PDB entry 5HYE | X-ray diffraction, 1.89 A resolution | chains A and C

Chain A (and C):
Molecule: Ig gamma-1 chain C region
Source organism: Homo sapiens
Notes: chain C of this document is another copy of the same molecule, construct and numbering; everything in this record applies to it too
Reference sequence: P01857 (IGHG1_HUMAN); residues 221-447 here correspond to UniProt positions 104-330 (UniProt number = residue number - 117)
Amino-acid sequence (227 residues; each row starts with the number of its first residue):
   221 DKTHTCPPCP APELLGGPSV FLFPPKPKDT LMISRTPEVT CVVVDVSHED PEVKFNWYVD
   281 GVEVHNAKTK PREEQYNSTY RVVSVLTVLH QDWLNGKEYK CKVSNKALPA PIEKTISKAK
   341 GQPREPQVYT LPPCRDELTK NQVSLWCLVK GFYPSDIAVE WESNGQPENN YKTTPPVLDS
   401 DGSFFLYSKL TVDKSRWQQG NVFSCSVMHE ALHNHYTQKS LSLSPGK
Not modelled in the structure: 221-235, 444-447 (chain C: 221-236, 444-447)
Cystine bridges: Cys261-Cys321, Cys367-Cys425
Glycans and other covalent adducts: glycan linked to Asn297
Sequence notes: engineered mutation Cys354 (Ser237 in P01857), Trp366 (Thr249 in P01857)
UniProt features mapped onto this chain:
  - glycosylation: Asn297 (N-linked (GlcNAc...) (complex) asparagine)

Chain A / chain C interface:
Residue-residue contacts (28):
  Tyr349(A) with Cys354(C), hydrophobic; Asp356(C), hydrogen bond
  Cys354(A) with Leu368(C), hydrophobic
  Asp356(A) with Tyr349(C), hydrogen bond
  Glu357(A) with Lys370(C), salt bridge
  Trp366(A) with Leu368(C), hydrophobic; Phe405(C), hydrophobic; Tyr407(C), hydrophobic
  Leu368(A) with Cys354(C), hydrophobic; Trp366(C), hydrophobic
  Lys370(A) with Glu357(C), salt bridge
  Asn390(A) with Ser400(C)
  Lys392(A) with Leu398(C)
  Thr394(A) with Thr394(C); Val397(C)
  Pro395(A) with Pro395(C), hydrophobic
  Val397(A) with Thr394(C); Pro395(C)
  Leu398(A) with Lys392(C)
  Asp399(A) with Lys392(C); Lys409(C), salt bridge
  Ser400(A) with Asn390(C), hydrogen bond; Lys392(C)
  Phe405(A) with Lys409(C)
  Tyr407(A) with Trp366(C); Tyr407(C), hydrophobic
  Lys409(A) with Asp399(C), salt bridge; Phe405(C)
Also at the interface, not in a pair above, chain A (21 interface residues in all): Gln347, Leu351, Thr393
Also at the interface, not in a pair above, chain C (20 interface residues in all): Arg355, Thr393

Overview:
21 residues of chain A and 20 residues of chain C are in contact, with 3 hydrogen bonds and 4 salt bridges.
Among the polar pairs are Glu357(A)-Lys370(C), Asp399(A)-Lys409(C) and Tyr349(A)-Asp356(C).
Chain A and chain C are both Ig gamma-1 chain C region (Homo sapiens); the structure, Glycosylated Knob-Knob
Fc fragment (P212121), was determined by X-ray diffraction, deposited together with 5HY9, 5HYF and 5HYI.
